6VOJ - chains A and d of the 26 polymer chains in the assembly; structure by electron microscopy, 4.34 A resolution (low resolution: residue-level contacts below are approximate; hydrogen-bond / salt-bridge calls are withheld).

== Chain A ==
Protein: ATP synthase subunit alpha, chloroplastic
Organism: Spinacia oleracea
Notes: EC 7.1.2.2
Reference sequence: P06450 (ATPA_SPIOL); residues 1-507 here = UniProt positions 1-507
Amino-acid sequence (507 residues; row label = number of the first residue in the row):
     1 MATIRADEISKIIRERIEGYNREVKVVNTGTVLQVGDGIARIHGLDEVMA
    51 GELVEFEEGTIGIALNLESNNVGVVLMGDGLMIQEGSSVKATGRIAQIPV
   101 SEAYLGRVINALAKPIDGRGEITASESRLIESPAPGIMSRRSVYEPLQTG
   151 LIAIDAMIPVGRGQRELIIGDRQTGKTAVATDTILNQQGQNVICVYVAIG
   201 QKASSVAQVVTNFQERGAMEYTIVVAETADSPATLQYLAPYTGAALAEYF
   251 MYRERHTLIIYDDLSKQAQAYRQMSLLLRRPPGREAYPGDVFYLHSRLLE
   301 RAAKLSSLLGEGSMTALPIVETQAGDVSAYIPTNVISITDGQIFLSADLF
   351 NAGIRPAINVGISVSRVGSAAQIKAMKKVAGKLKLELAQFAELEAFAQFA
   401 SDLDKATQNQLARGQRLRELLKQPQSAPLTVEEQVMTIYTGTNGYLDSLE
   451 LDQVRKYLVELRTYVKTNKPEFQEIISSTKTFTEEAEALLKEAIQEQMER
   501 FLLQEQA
Disordered / not traced: 1-6, 505-507
Curated features (UniProtKB/Swiss-Prot):
  - binding site (ATP): Gly170 to Thr177
  - site: Ser363 (Required for activity)
Ligand contacts: ATP (adenosine-5'-triphosphate): Asp171, Arg172, Gln173, Thr174, Gly175, Lys176, Thr177, Ala178, Phe350, Arg355, Pro356, Gln423, Pro424, Gln425

== Chain d ==
Protein: ATP synthase delta chain, chloroplastic
Organism: Spinacia oleracea
Reference sequence: P11402 (ATPD_SPIOL); residue numbers follow UniProt; this construct covers 1-257
Amino-acid sequence (257 residues; row label = number of the first residue in the row):
     1 MAALQNPVALQSRTTTAVAALSTSSTTSTPKPFSLSFSSSTATFNPLRLK
    51 ILTASKLTAKPRGGALGTRMVDSTASRYASALADVADVTGTLEATNSDVE
   101 KLIRIFSEEPVYYFFANPVISIDNKRSVLDEIITTSGLQPHTANFINILI
   151 DSERINLVKEILNEFEDVFNKITGTEVAVVTSVVKLENDHLAQIAKGVQK
   201 ITGAKNVRIKTVIDPSLVAGFTIRYGNEGSKLVDMSVKKQLEEIAAQLEM
   251 DDVTLAV
Disordered / not traced: 1-70, 250-257

== How chain A and chain d interact ==
Residue-residue contacts - 27 pairs, chain A then chain d:
  Asp7(A) with Lys101(d); Arg104(d); Ile105(d); Ser136(d)
  Glu8(A) with Thr135(d)
  Ile13(A) with Glu131(d); Ile132(d); Thr135(d)
  Arg16(A) with Ser127(d); Glu131(d)
  Ile17(A) with Pro110(d); Phe114(d)
  Tyr20(A) with Phe114(d); Asn124(d)
  Asn21(A) with Pro110(d); Tyr113(d); Phe114(d)
  Val24(A) with Tyr113(d); Val119(d); Ile120(d)
  Lys25(A) with Tyr113(d)
  Thr31(A) with Val119(d)
  Leu33(A) with Pro118(d); Val119(d)
  His43(A) with Asn117(d); Pro118(d); Val119(d)
Also at the interface, not in a pair above, chain A (15 interface residues in all): Ile9, Ser10, Glu18
Also at the interface, not in a pair above, chain d (18 interface residues in all): Glu108, Val111

== Overview ==
15 residues of chain A face 18 of chain d across their interface. Bound to chain A: ATP. UniProt lists 8
ATP-binding residues on chain A.
Here chain A is ATP synthase subunit alpha, chloroplastic and chain d is ATP synthase delta chain,
chloroplastic, both from Spinacia oleracea. Entry 6VOJ (Chloroplast ATP synthase (R3, CF1FO)) was determined
by electron microscopy (same publication as 6VM1, 6VM4, 6VMB, 6VMD, 6VMG, 6VOF and 8 further entries).
